PDB entry 5K0Z | electron microscopy, 2.80 A resolution | chains A and C of the 4 polymer chains in the assembly

== Chain A (and C) ==
Protein: L-lactate dehydrogenase B chain
Organism: Gallus gallus
Notes: EC 1.1.1.27; chain C of this document is another copy of the same molecule, construct and numbering; everything in this record applies to it too
UniProt: P00337 (LDHB_CHICK); residues 1-331 here correspond to UniProt positions 2-332 (UniProt number = residue number + 1)
Sequence (331 residues; each row starts with the number of its first residue):
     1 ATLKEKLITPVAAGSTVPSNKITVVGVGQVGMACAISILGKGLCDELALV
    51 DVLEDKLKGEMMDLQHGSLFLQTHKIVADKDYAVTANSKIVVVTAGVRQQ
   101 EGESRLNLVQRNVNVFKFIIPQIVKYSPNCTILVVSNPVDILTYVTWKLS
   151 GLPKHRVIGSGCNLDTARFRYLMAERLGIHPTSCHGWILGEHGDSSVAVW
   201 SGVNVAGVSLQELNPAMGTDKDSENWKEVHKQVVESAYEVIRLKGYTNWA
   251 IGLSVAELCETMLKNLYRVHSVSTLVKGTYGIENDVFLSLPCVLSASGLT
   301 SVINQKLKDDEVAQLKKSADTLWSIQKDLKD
Not modelled in the structure: 12-15, 98-107

== Interface between chain A and chain C ==
Residue-residue contacts (67):
  Lys6(A) with Asn304(C); Lys306(C)
  Leu7(A) with Val302(C); Ile303(C); Asn304(C), hydrogen bond (backbone-backbone)
  Ile8(A) with Ser301(C); Val302(C); Ile303(C), hydrophobic; Asn304(C)
  Thr9(A) with Ser301(C); Val302(C), hydrogen bond (backbone-backbone); Asn304(C), hydrogen bond
  Pro10(A) with Thr300(C); Ser301(C)
  Val11(A) with Lys154(C); His155(C); Leu299(C); Thr300(C), hydrogen bond (backbone-backbone); Ser301(C); Val302(C), hydrophobic
  Thr16(A) with Tyr267(C)
  Ser19(A) with Asn265(C); Ala296(C)
  Asn20(A) with Asn20(C), hydrogen bond
  Gly42(A) with Lys264(C)
  Asp45(A) with Leu263(C); Lys264(C)
  Glu46(A) with Asn265(C)
  Gln72(A) with Glu260(C); Lys264(C); Leu266(C)
  His74(A) with Asn265(C); Leu266(C), hydrogen bond (side chain-backbone); Tyr267(C)
  Lys154(A) with Val11(C)
  His155(A) with Val11(C)
  Glu260(A) with Gln72(C)
  Leu263(A) with Asp45(C)
  Lys264(A) with Gly42(C); Asp45(C); Gln72(C)
  Asn265(A) with Ser19(C); Glu46(C); His74(C)
  Leu266(A) with Gln72(C); His74(C), hydrogen bond (backbone-side chain)
  Tyr267(A) with Thr16(C); His74(C)
  Ala296(A) with Ser19(C)
  Leu299(A) with Val11(C)
  Thr300(A) with Pro10(C); Val11(C), hydrogen bond (backbone-backbone)
  Ser301(A) with Ile8(C); Thr9(C); Pro10(C); Val11(C)
  Val302(A) with Leu7(C); Ile8(C); Thr9(C), hydrogen bond (backbone-backbone); Val11(C), hydrophobic
  Ile303(A) with Leu7(C); Ile8(C), hydrophobic
  Asn304(A) with Lys6(C); Leu7(C), hydrogen bond (backbone-backbone); Ile8(C); Thr9(C), hydrogen bond
  Lys306(A) with Lys6(C)
Also at the interface, not in a pair above, chain A (32 interface residues in all): Glu5, Val17
Also at the interface, not in a pair above, chain C (32 interface residues in all): Glu5, Val17

== Overview ==
Chain A and chain C each contribute 32 residues to their interface; the contacts include 11 hydrogen bonds.
Polar pairs include Thr9(A)-Asn304(C), Asn20(A)-Asn20(C) and His74(A)-Leu266(C).
Both chains are L-lactate dehydrogenase B chain (Gallus gallus). Entry 5K0Z (Cryo-EM structure of lactate
dehydrogenase (LDH) in inhibitor-bound state) was determined by electron microscopy (same publication as 5K10
and 5K11).
